7SAB - chains A and D of the 4 polymer chains in the assembly; structure by electron microscopy, 4.30 A resolution (low resolution: residue-level contacts below are approximate; hydrogen-bond / salt-bridge calls are withheld).

[Chain A]
Protein: Glutamate receptor ionotropic, NMDA 1
Source organism: Rattus norvegicus
Reference sequence: P35439 (NMDZ1_RAT); numbering as in UniProt (aligned over 1-847)
Amino-acid sequence (847 residues; numbered 1 to 847; the number before each row is that of its first residue):
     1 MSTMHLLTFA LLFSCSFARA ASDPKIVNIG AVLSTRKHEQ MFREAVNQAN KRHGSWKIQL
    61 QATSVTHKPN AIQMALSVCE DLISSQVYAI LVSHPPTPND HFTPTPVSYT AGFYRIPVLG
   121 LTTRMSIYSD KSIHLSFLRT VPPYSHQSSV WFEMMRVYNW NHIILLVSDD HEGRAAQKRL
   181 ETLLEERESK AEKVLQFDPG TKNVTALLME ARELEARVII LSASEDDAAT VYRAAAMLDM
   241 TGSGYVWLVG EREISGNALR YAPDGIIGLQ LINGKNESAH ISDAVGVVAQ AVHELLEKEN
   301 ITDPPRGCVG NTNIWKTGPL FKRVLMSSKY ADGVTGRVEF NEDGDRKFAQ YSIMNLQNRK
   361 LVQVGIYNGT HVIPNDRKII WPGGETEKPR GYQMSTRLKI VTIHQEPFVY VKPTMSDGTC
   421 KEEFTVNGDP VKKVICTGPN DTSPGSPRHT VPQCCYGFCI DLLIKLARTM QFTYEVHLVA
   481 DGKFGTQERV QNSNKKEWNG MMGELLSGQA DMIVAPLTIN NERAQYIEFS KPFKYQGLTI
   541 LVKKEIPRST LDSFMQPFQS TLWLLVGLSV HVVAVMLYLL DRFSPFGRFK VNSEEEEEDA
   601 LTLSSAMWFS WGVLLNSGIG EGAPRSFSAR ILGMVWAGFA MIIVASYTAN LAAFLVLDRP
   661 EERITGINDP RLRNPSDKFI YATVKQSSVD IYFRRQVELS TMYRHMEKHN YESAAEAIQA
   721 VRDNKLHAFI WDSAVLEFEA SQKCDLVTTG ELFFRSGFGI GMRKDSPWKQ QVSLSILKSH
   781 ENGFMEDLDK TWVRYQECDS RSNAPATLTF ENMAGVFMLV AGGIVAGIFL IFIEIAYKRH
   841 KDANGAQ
Disordered / not traced: 1-24, 53-57, 585-601, 842-847
Construct notes: conflict Ser22 (Cys in P35439), Gln61 (Asn in P35439), Asp239 (Asn in P35439), Gln350 (Asn in P35439), Gln471 (Asn in P35439), Gln491 (Asn in P35439), Gln771 (Asn in P35439), Asn844 (Arg in P35439), Gly845 (Arg in P35439), Ala846 (Lys in P35439)
Cystine bridges: Cys79-Cys308, Cys420-Cys454, Cys436-Cys455, Cys744-Cys798
Residues lining bound ligands: 1-(phenyl-1-cyclohexyl)piperidine (1PC): Asn616, Val644, Thr648
From the paper describing this entry:
  - binding site for 1-(phenyl-1-cyclohexyl)piperidine: Asn616, Val644, Thr648
  - mutagenesis - V644A: increased binding to 1-(phenyl-1-cyclohexyl)piperidine

[Chain D]
Protein: Glutamate receptor ionotropic, NMDA 2B
Source organism: Rattus norvegicus
Reference sequence: Q00960 (NMDE2_RAT); residues 27-852 here = UniProt positions 27-852
Amino-acid sequence (883 residues; row label = number of the first residue in the row; numbers below 1 keep their minus sign (Met-30 is residue -30)):
   -30 MGTMRLFLLA VLFLFSFARA TGWSHPQFEK GGGSGGGSGG SAWSHPQFEK GALVPRGRSQ
    30 KSPPSIGIAV ILVGTSDEVA IKDAHEKDDF HHLSVVPRVE LVAMNETDPK SIITRICDLM
    90 SDRKIQGVVF ADDTDQEAIA QILDFISAQT LTPILGIHGG SSMIMADKDE SSMFFQFGPS
   150 IEQQASVMLN IMEEYDWYIF SIVTTYFPGY QDFVNKIRST IENSFVGWEL EEVLLLDMSL
   210 DDGDSKIQNQ LKKLQSPIIL LYCTKEEATY IFEVANSVGL TGYGYTWIVP SLVAGDTDTV
   270 PSEFPTGLIS VSYDEWDYGL PARVRDGIAI ITTAASDMLS EHSFIPEPKS SCYNTHEKRI
   330 YQSNMLNRYL INVTFEGRNL SFSEDGYQMH PKLVIILLNK ERKWERVGKW KDKSLQMKYY
   390 VWPRMCPETE EQEDDHLSIV TLEEAPFVIV ESVDPLSGTC MRNTVPCQKR IISENKTDEE
   450 PGYIKKCCKG FCIDILKKIS KSVKFTYDLY LVTNGKHGKK INGTWNGMIG EVVMKRAYMA
   510 VGSLTINEER SEVVDFSVPF IETGISVMVS RSNGTVSPSA FLEPFSADVW VMMFVMLLIV
   570 SAVAVFVFEY FSPVGYNRCL ADGREPGGPS FTIGKAIWLL WGLVFNNSVP VQNPKGTTSK
   630 IMVSVWAFFA VIFLASYTAN LAAFMIQEEY VDQVSGLSDK KFQRPNDFSP PFRFGTVPNG
   690 STERNIRNNY AEMHAYMGKF NQRGVDDALL SLKTGKLDAF IYDAAVLNYM AGRDEGCKLV
   750 TIGSGKVFAS TGYGIAIQKD SGWKRQVDLA ILQLFGDGEM EELEALWLTG ICHNEKNEVM
   810 SSQLDIDNMA GVFYMLGAAM ALSLITFICE HLFYWQFRHS FMG
Disordered / not traced: -30 to 33, 395-402, 580-598, 846-852
Construct notes: expression tag (-30 to 26); conflict Ser849 (Cys in Q00960)
Cystine bridges: Cys86-Cys321, Cys429-Cys456, Cys436-Cys457, Cys746-Cys801
Glycans and other covalent adducts: N-acetylglucosamine (NAG) linked to Asn491, Asn688
Residues lining bound ligands: 1-(phenyl-1-cyclohexyl)piperidine (1PC): Asn615, Leu643, Thr647
From the paper describing this entry:
  - binding site for 1-(phenyl-1-cyclohexyl)piperidine: Leu643, Thr647
  - mutagenesis - N615Q (8.9-fold), L643A, T647S: decreased binding to 1-(phenyl-1-cyclohexyl)piperidine

[Chain A / chain D interface]
Contacting residue pairs (55):
  Ile519(A) - Leu781(D)
  Asn520(A) - Leu781(D)
  Asn521(A) - Gln782(D)
  Ala524(A) - Leu781(D)
  Gln525(A) - Leu778(D)
  Lys531(A) - Ile515(D)
  Tyr535(A) - Pro528(D)
  Tyr535(A) - Glu531(D)
  Tyr535(A) - Ser759(D)
  Tyr535(A) - Thr760(D)
  Tyr535(A) - Gly761(D)
  Trp608(A) - Lys629(D)
  Leu615(A) - Ser633(D)
  Leu615(A) - Phe637(D)
  Asn616(A) - Asn615(D)
  Ser617(A) - Asn616(D)
  Ser617(A) - Ala636(D)
  Gly618(A) - Leu612(D)
  Ile619(A) - Asn622(D)
  Ile619(A) - Lys629(D)
  Tyr647(A) - Ile641(D)
  Thr648(A) - Ala644(D)
  Thr648(A) - Thr647(D)
  Thr648(A) - Ala648(D)
  Ala652(A) - Ala648(D)
  Leu655(A) - Asn649(D)
  Tyr692(A) - Gly785(D)
  Arg695(A) - Gly785(D)
  Arg695(A) - Asp786(D)
  Gln696(A) - Gly785(D)
  Gln696(A) - Asp786(D)
  Phe753(A) - Glu790(D)
  Leu774(A) - Ser520(D)
  Leu777(A) - Asn516(D)
  Leu777(A) - Glu517(D)
  Lys778(A) - Glu517(D)
  His780(A) - Ser759(D)
  Glu781(A) - Asn694(D)
  Asn782(A) - Asn698(D)
  Asn803(A) - Gln656(D)
  Thr807(A) - Phe554(D)
  Leu808(A) - Phe554(D)
  Leu808(A) - Ser555(D)
  Leu808(A) - Asn649(D)
  Phe810(A) - Asp557(D)
  Phe810(A) - Val558(D)
  Phe810(A) - Met561(D)
  Phe817(A) - Met561(D)
  Phe817(A) - Met565(D)
  Phe817(A) - Phe638(D)
  Val820(A) - Met565(D)
  Val820(A) - Trp635(D)
  Ile828(A) - Phe575(D)
  Ile831(A) - Thr627(D)
  Ile835(A) - Tyr579(D)
Interface residues without a listed pair, chain A (46 interface residues in all): Glu528, Pro532, Phe554, Leu651, Val656, Phe754, Glu786, Pro805, Ala806, Ile824
Interface residues without a listed pair, chain D (55 interface residues in all): Glu552, Met562, Ile568, Val569, Ile630, Val640, Ser645, Ala652, Phe653, Ile655, Val756, Phe757, Arg774

[Summary]
46 residues of chain A face 55 of chain D across their interface. 1-(phenyl-1-cyclohexyl)piperidine is bound
between chain A and chain D. Covalently linked N-acetylglucosamine: at Asn491(D) and Asn688(D). The paper
reports a binding site for 1-(phenyl-1-cyclohexyl)piperidine at Asn616(A), Val644(A) and Leu643(D) among
others; N615Q, L643A and T647S of chain D reduce binding to 1-(phenyl-1-cyclohexyl)piperidine.
Here chain A is Glutamate receptor ionotropic, NMDA 1 and chain D is Glutamate receptor ionotropic, NMDA 2B,
both from Rattus norvegicus. Entry 7SAB (Phencyclidine-bound GluN1a-GluN2B NMDA receptors) was determined by
electron microscopy together with 7SAA, 7SAC and 7SAD from the same study.
